PDB entry 4G9O | X-ray diffraction, 2.12 A resolution | chains A and B

[Chain A (and B)]
Protein: 5'/3'-nucleotidase SurE
Organism: Salmonella typhimurium
Notes: EC 3.1.3.5, 3.1.3.6, 3.6.1.11; chain B of this document is another copy of the same molecule, construct and numbering; everything in this record applies to it too
Reference sequence: P66881 (SURE_SALTY); residues 1-253 here = UniProt positions 1-253
Chain sequence (267 residues; row label = number of the first residue in the row; numbers below 1 keep their minus sign (Met-13 is residue -13)):
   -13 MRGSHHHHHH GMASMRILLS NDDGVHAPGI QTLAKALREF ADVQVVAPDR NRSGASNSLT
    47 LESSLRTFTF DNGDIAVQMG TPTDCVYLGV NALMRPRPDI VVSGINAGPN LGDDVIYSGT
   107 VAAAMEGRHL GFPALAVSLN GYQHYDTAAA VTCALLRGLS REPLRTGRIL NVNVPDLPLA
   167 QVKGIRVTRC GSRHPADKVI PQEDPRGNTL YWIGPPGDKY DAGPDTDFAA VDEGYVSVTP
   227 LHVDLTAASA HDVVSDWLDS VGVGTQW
Unresolved in the structure: -13 to -1, 200-208, 253 (chain B: -13 to 0, 151)
Sequence notes: expression tag (-13 to 0); engineered mutation Ala234 (His in P66881)
Curated features (UniProtKB/Swiss-Prot):
  - binding site (a divalent metal cation): Asp8, Asp9, Ser39, Asn92
Bound ions: Mg2+: Asp8, Asp9, Ser39, Asn92
From the paper describing this entry:
  - mutagenesis - H234A: decreased catalytic activity
  - mutagenesis - H234A (Tm 43 degC): unchanged stability
  - contacts within the chain: His228-Asp230 (hydrogen bond), Asp230-Thr232 (hydrogen bond)
  - conformationally variable residues (domain motion, loop rearrangement, order/disorder transition, side-chain flip): Asp8, Ser39 to Leu51, Arg179 to Pro210, Leu227 to Trp253

[Chain A / chain B interface]
Pairs across the interface (136):
  Gly40(A) with Ala41(B); Ser42(B), hydrogen bond (backbone-backbone)
  Ala41(A) with Gly40(B); Ala41(B); Ser42(B)
  Ser42(A) with Ser39(B), hydrogen bond (side chain-backbone); Gly40(B), hydrogen bond (backbone-backbone); Ala41(B); Ser42(B)
  Asn43(A) with Tyr103(B)
  Ser44(A) with Asp100(B)
  Leu45(A) with Asp100(B), hydrogen bond (backbone-side chain); Arg179(B)
  Thr46(A) with Ile199(B)
  Leu47(A) with Asp183(B); Ile199(B)
  Glu48(A) with Trp198(B), hydrogen bond (backbone-side chain); Ile199(B), hydrogen bond (backbone-backbone); Pro201(B)
  Ser49(A) with Tyr197(B); Trp198(B)
  Ser50(A) with Leu196(B); Tyr197(B); Trp198(B)
  Leu51(A) with Leu196(B); Tyr197(B), hydrogen bond (backbone-backbone)
  Arg52(A) with Asn194(B); Thr195(B); Leu196(B)
  Thr53(A) with Thr195(B), hydrogen bond (backbone-backbone); Tyr197(B)
  Tyr73(A) with Asp183(B); Val185(B), hydrophobic; Ile199(B), hydrophobic
  Leu74(A) with Val185(B), hydrophobic; Tyr197(B), hydrophobic; Ile199(B), hydrophobic
  Asn77(A) with Val185(B)
  Ala78(A) with Val185(B), hydrophobic
  Leu79(A) with Tyr197(B)
  Tyr103(A) with Asn43(B); Ser44(B)
  Ala108(A) with Tyr103(B)
  Met111(A) with Ile102(B), hydrophobic; Tyr103(B); Leu231(B), hydrophobic
  Glu112(A) with Arg179(B), salt bridge
  Arg114(A) with Asp99(B), salt bridge
  Val137(A) with Trp253(B), hydrophobic
  Ala140(A) with Val249(B)
  Leu141(A) with Trp243(B); Val249(B)
  Gly144(A) with Trp243(B), hydrogen bond (backbone-side chain); Val247(B); Val249(B)
  Leu145(A) with Trp243(B)
  Arg147(A) with Val247(B)
  Glu148(A) with Trp243(B), hydrogen bond (backbone-side chain); Ser246(B), hydrogen bond; Val247(B)
  Leu150(A) with Trp243(B), hydrophobic
  Leu165(A) with Trp253(B), hydrophobic
  Ile171(A) with Val249(B)
  Val173(A) with His237(B); Val240(B), hydrophobic; Ser241(B); Leu244(B), hydrophobic
  Thr174(A) with His237(B), hydrogen bond (backbone-side chain)
  Arg175(A) with His237(B)
  Arg179(A) with Leu47(B)
  His180(A) with Leu45(B); Tyr73(B); Glu112(B), salt bridge; His115(B)
  Asp183(A) with Leu47(B); Tyr73(B), hydrogen bond (backbone-side chain)
  Lys184(A) with Tyr73(B), hydrogen bond (backbone-side chain); Asn77(B)
  Val185(A) with Tyr73(B), hydrophobic; Asn77(B); Ala78(B), hydrophobic
  Leu196(A) with Ser50(B); Leu51(B)
  Tyr197(A) with Ser49(B); Ser50(B); Leu51(B), hydrogen bond (backbone-backbone); Thr53(B); Leu74(B), hydrophobic
  Trp198(A) with Glu48(B); Ser49(B)
  Ile199(A) with Thr46(B); Glu48(B); Leu51(B), hydrophobic; Tyr73(B), hydrophobic; Leu74(B), hydrophobic
  Pro226(A) with Ala233(B); His237(B); Val240(B), hydrophobic
  Leu227(A) with Leu231(B); Ala233(B)
  His228(A) with Asp230(B); Leu231(B), hydrogen bond (backbone-backbone); Thr232(B); Ala233(B)
  Val229(A) with Ile102(B), hydrophobic
  Asp230(A) with His228(B); Val229(B); Asp230(B), hydrogen bond (backbone-backbone); Thr232(B)
  Leu231(A) with Val101(B), hydrophobic; Arg154(B), hydrogen bond (backbone-side chain); Cys176(B), hydrophobic; Pro226(B); Leu227(B); His228(B), hydrogen bond (backbone-backbone); Val229(B), hydrophobic
  Thr232(A) with Arg154(B); Arg175(B); Thr225(B); Pro226(B)
  Ala233(A) with Arg154(B)
  Ala236(A) with Arg154(B); Pro226(B)
  His237(A) with Val173(B), hydrogen bond (side chain-backbone)
  Val239(A) with Thr152(B)
  Val240(A) with Leu150(B), hydrophobic; Val173(B), hydrophobic; Pro226(B), hydrophobic
  Ser241(A) with Val173(B)
  Trp243(A) with Leu141(B); Gly144(B); Leu145(B); Glu148(B), hydrogen bond (side chain-backbone)
  Leu244(A) with Ile171(B), hydrophobic; Val173(B), hydrophobic
  Ser246(A) with Glu148(B), hydrogen bond
Also at the interface, not in a pair above, chain A (73 interface residues in all): Thr69, Asp70, Ile102, His115, Ala136, Leu156, Val168, Pro181, Thr195, Val222, Val224
Also at the interface, not in a pair above, chain B (76 interface residues in all): Arg52, Thr69, Asp70, Leu156, Thr174, Ser178, Gln188, Asp190, Val224, Ala236, Val239, Gly250
The authors on this interface:
  - specific contacts: Asp230(A)-Asp230(B)

[Summary]
73 residues of chain A face 76 of chain B across their interface; the contacts include 22 hydrogen bonds and 3
salt bridges. Among the polar pairs are Glu112(A)-Arg179(B), Arg114(A)-Asp99(B) and His180(A)-Glu112(B). The
authors report a contact between Asp230(A) and Asp230(B). The paper reports that H234A of chain A reduces
catalytic activity; conformational variability at Asp8(A), Ser39(A) and Arg179(A) among others.
Chain A and chain B are both 5'/3'-nucleotidase SurE (Salmonella typhimurium); the structure, Crystal
Structure of H234A Mutant of Stationary Phase Survival Protein (SurE) from Salmonella typhimurium, was
determined by X-ray diffraction, deposited together with 4GAD.
